Entry 9MSJ (electron microscopy, 3.10 A resolution); this record covers chains J and U of the 8 polymer chains in the assembly.

Chain J:
Protein: DNA-directed RNA polymerase subunit beta'
From: Escherichia coli
Notes: EC 2.7.7.6
Reference sequence: P0A8T7 (RPOC_ECOLI); residue numbers follow UniProt; this construct covers 1-1407
Chain sequence (1415 residues; numbered 1 to 1415; the number before each row is that of its first residue):
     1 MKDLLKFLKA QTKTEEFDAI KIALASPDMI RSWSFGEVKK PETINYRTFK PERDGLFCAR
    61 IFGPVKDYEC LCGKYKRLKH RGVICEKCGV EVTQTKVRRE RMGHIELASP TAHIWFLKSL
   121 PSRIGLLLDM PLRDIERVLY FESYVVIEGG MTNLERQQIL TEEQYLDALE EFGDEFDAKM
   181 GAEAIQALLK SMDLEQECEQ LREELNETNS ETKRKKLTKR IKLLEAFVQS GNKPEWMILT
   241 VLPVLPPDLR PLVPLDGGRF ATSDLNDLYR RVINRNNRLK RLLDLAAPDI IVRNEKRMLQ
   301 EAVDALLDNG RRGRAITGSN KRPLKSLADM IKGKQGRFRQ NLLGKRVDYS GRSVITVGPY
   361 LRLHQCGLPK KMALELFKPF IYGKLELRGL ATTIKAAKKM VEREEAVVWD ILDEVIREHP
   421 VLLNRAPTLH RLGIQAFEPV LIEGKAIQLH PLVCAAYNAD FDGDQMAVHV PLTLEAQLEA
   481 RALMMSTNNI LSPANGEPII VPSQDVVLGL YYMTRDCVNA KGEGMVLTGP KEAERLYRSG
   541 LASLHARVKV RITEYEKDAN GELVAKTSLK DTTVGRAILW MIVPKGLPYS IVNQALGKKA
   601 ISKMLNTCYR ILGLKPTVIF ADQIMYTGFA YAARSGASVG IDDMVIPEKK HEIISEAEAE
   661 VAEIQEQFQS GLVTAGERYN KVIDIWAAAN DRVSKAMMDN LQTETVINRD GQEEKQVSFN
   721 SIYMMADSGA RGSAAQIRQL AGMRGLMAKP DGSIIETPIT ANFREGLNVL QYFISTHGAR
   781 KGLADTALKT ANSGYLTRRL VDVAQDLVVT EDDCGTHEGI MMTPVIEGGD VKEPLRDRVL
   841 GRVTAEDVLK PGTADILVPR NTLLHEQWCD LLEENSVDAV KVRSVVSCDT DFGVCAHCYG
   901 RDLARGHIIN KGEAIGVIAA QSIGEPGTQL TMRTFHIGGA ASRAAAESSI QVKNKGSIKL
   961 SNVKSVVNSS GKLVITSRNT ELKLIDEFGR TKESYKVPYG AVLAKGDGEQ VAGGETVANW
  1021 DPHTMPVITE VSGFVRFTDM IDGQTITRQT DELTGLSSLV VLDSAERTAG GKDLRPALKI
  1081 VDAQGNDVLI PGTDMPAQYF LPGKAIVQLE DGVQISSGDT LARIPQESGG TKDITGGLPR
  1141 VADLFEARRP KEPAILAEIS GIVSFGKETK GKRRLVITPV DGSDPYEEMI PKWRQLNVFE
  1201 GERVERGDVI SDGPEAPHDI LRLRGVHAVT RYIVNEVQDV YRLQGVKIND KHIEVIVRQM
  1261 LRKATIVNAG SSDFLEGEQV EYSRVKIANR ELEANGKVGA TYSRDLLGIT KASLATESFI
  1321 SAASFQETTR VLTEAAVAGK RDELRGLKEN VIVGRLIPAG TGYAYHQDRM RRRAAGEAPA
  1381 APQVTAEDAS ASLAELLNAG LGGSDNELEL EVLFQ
Unresolved in the structure: 1, 1374-1415
Differences from the reference sequence: expression tag (1408-1415)
Bound ions: Zn2+ site 1: Cys70, Cys72, Cys85, Cys88; Mg2+: Asp460, Asp462, Asp464 (together with ADP, ATP); Zn2+ site 2: Cys814, Cys888, Cys895, Cys898
Ligand contacts:
  - ADP (adenosine-5'-diphosphate): Arg425, Ala426, Pro427, Asp460, Asp462, Gly463, Asp464
  - ATP (adenosine-5'-triphosphate): Arg425, Pro427, Asn458, Asp460, Asp462, Asp464, Arg731, Thr786, Gln929, Met932, Phe935, His936
Curated features (UniProtKB/Swiss-Prot):
  - binding site (Zn(2+)): Cys70, Cys72, Cys85, Cys88, Cys814, Cys888, Cys895, Cys898
  - binding site (Mg(2+)): Asp460, Asp462, Asp464
  - modified residue: Lys983 (N6-acetyllysine)
  - mutagenesis: Gln504 (Q504P: Resistant to antibiotics salinamide A and B), Asn690 (N690D: Resistant to antibiotics salinamide A and B), Met697 (M697V: Resistant to antibiotics salinamide A and B), Ala735 (A735T: Resistant to antibiotics salinamide A and B), Arg738 (R738C/H/P/S: Resistant to antibiotics salinamide A and B), Ala748 (A748E: Resistant to antibiotics salinamide A and B), Pro758 (P758S/T: Resistant to antibiotics salinamide A and B), Phe763 (F763C: Resistant to antibiotics salinamide A and B), Ser775 (S775A: Resistant to antibiotics salinamide A and B), Ala779 (A779T/V: Resistant to antibiotics salinamide A and B), Arg780 (R780C: Resistant to antibiotics salinamide A and B), Gly782 (G782A/C: Resistant to antibiotics salinamide A and B), 1 further mutagenesis entry in UniProt

Chain U:
Molecule: dhsU (-60 to +30) non-template strand
Sequence (90 nucleotides; numbered 1 to 90; the number before each row is that of its first residue):
     1 CGCAAGTTCC TTAGAATTTC AGTGTCCAGA AATTGGCACG AAAATTGCAA TAAATACAAC
    61 GAACAAAAAT GGAGGTAAGA GTATGGGTGG
Unresolved in the structure: 1-26, 79-90

How chain J and chain U interact:
Pairs across the interface - 7 pairs, chain J then chain U:
  Arg281(J) with DT51(U), base contact
  Lys321(J) with DC60(U), salt bridge to the phosphate
  Arg1148(J) with DA67(U), hydrogen bond to the phosphate; DA68(U), salt bridge to the phosphate
  Thr1169(J) with DA77(U), hydrogen bond to the phosphate
  Lys1170(J) with DT76(U), salt bridge to the phosphate; DA77(U), salt bridge to the phosphate
Interface residues without a listed pair, chain J (6 interface residues in all): Lys1311
Interface residues without a listed pair, chain U (9 interface residues in all): DA50, DG61, DA69

In short:
The interface between chain J and chain U involves 6 residues on one side and 9 on the other, with 2 hydrogen
bonds and 4 salt bridges. Polar contacts include Arg1148(J)-DA67(U), Thr1169(J)-DA77(U) and Lys321(J)-DC60(U).
Ligands of chain J: ATP and ADP.
Chain J is DNA-directed RNA polymerase subunit beta' (Escherichia coli) and chain U is dhsU (-60 to +30)
non-template strand; the structure, de novo SigN RNA polymerase NTP-bound open complex (RPo+2A), was
determined by electron microscopy together with 9MSE, 9MSF, 9MSG and 9MSH from the same study.
